PDB entry 7MSG | X-ray diffraction, 3.50 A resolution | chains A and D of the 6 polymer chains in the assembly

[Chain A]
Name: Tumor necrosis factor ligand superfamily member 14, membrane form
Organism: Homo sapiens
UniProt: O43557 (TNF14_HUMAN); residues 83-240 here = UniProt positions 83-240
Chain sequence (165 residues; numbered 76 to 240; the number before each row is that of its first residue):
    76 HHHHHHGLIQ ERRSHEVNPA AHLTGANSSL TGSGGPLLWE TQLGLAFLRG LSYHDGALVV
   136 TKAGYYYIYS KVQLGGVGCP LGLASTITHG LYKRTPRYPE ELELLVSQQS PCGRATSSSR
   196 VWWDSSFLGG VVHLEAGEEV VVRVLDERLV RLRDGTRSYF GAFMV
Disordered / not traced: 76-91, 156-158, 188-191
Sequence notes: expression tag (76-82); variant Glu-214 (Lys in O43557)
Cystine bridges: Cys-154/Cys-187

[Chain D]
Name: CD160 antigen, soluble form, Tumor necrosis factor receptor superfamily member 14
Organism: Homo sapiens
UniProt: chimeric construct of O95971, Q92956: residues 27-1018 from O95971 (BY55_HUMAN) positions 27-144 (offset varies); residues 1039-1143 from Q92956 positions 39-143 (UniProt number = residue number - 1000)
Chain sequence (250 residues; each row starts with the number of its first residue; note: 874 numbers in that range are skipped by the numbering (no residue carries them; nothing is unmodelled there)):
    27 INITSSASQE GTRLNLICTV WHKKEEAEGF VVFLCKDRSG DCSPETSLKQ LRLKRDPGID
    87 GVGEISSQLM FTISQVTPLH SGTYQCCARS QKSGIRLQGH FFSILFTETG NYTVTG
  1017 LKGGGGSGGG GSGGGGSGGG GSLPSCKEDE YPVGSECCPK CSPGYRVKEA CGELTGTVCE
  1077 PCPPGTYIAH LNGLSKCLQC QMCDPAMGLR ASRNCSRTEN AVCGCSPGHF CIVQDGDHCA
  1137 ACRAYATGHH HHHH
Disordered / not traced: 82-90, 134-135, 1017-1039, 1141-1150
Sequence notes: linker (1019-1038); expression tag (1144-1150)
UniProt features mapped onto this chain:
  - glycosylation (N-linked (GlcNAc...) asparagine): Asn-28, Asn-137, Asn-1110
Cystine bridges: Cys-44/Cys-112, Cys-61/Cys-68, Cys-1042/Cys-1053, Cys-1054/Cys-1067, Cys-1057/Cys-1075, Cys-1078/Cys-1093, Cys-1096/Cys-1111, Cys-1099/Cys-1119, Cys-1121/Cys-1138, Cys-1127/Cys-1135
Covalent attachments: N-acetylglucosamine (NAG) linked to Asn-28, Asn-1110

[Interface between chain A and chain D]
Residue-residue contacts - 16 pairs, chain A then chain D:
  Pro-171(A) / Pro-1048(D)
  Pro-171(A) / Lys-1056(D)
  Arg-172(A) / Tyr-1047(D)
  Arg-172(A) / Pro-1048(D)
  Arg-172(A) / Asn-1088(D)
  Arg-172(A) / Gly-1089(D)  hydrogen bond (backbone-backbone)
  Arg-172(A) / Leu-1090(D)
  Tyr-173(A) / Ile-1084(D)  hydrophobic
  Tyr-173(A) / Ala-1085(D)  hydrogen bond (side chain-backbone)
  Tyr-173(A) / His-1086(D)
  Tyr-173(A) / Asn-1088(D)
  Tyr-173(A) / Leu-1090(D)  hydrophobic
  Tyr-173(A) / Leu-1094(D)
  Pro-174(A) / His-1086(D)
  Pro-174(A) / Leu-1087(D)
  Glu-175(A) / His-1086(D)  salt bridge
Interface residues without a listed pair, chain A (9 interface residues in all): Thr-161, Thr-163, Leu-177, Gln-183
Interface residues without a listed pair, chain D (14 interface residues in all): Val-1049, Tyr-1083, Asp-1131

[In short]
9 residues of chain A face 14 of chain D across their interface; the contacts include 2 hydrogen bonds and 1
salt bridge. Polar contacts include Glu-175(A)/His-1086(D), Tyr-173(A)/Ala-1085(D) and Arg-172(A)/Gly-1089(D).
N-acetylglucosamine is covalently linked to Asn-28(D) and Asn-1110(D).
Here chain A is Tumor necrosis factor ligand superfamily member 14, membrane form and chain D is CD160
antigen, soluble form, Tumor necrosis factor receptor superfamily member 14, both from Homo sapiens. Entry
7MSG (The crystal structure of LIGHT in complex with HVEM and CD160) was determined by X-ray diffraction (same
publication as 7MSJ and 4RSU).
